PDB entry 7YG7 | electron microscopy, 3.70 A resolution | chains I and U of the 12 polymer chains in the assembly

[Chain I]
Protein: Nucleoprotein
Organism: Sprivivirus cyprinus
Sequence (414 residues; numbered 5 to 418; the number before each row is that of its first residue):
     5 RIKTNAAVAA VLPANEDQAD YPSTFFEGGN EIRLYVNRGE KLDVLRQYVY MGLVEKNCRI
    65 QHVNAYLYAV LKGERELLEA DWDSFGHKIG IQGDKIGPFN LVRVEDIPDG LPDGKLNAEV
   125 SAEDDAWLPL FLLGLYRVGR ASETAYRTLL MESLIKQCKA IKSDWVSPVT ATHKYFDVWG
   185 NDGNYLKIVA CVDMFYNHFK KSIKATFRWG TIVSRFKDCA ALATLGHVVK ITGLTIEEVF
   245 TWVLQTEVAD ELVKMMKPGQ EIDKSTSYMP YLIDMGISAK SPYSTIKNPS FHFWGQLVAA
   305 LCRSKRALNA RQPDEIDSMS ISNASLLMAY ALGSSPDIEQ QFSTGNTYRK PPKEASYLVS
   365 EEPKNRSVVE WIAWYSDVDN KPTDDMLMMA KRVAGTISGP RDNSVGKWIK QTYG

[Chain U]
Molecule: 99-nt RNA strand
Organism: Trichoplusia ni
Sequence (99 nucleotides; row label = number of the first residue in the row):
     1 UUUUUUUUUU UUUUUUUUUU UUUUUUUUUU UUUUUUUUUU UUUUUUUUUU UUUUUUUUUU
    61 UUUUUUUUUU UUUUUUUUUU UUUUUUUUUU UUUUUUUUU

[Interface between chain I and chain U]
Residue-residue contacts (31):
  Arg-141(I) / U53(U)  salt bridge to the phosphate
  Arg-141(I) / U54(U)  salt bridge to the phosphate
  Tyr-150(I) / U51(U)  sugar contact
  Tyr-150(I) / U52(U)  sugar contact
  Tyr-150(I) / U53(U)  hydrogen bond to the phosphate
  Lys-160(I) / U54(U)  base contact
  Thr-210(I) / U54(U)  base contact
  Arg-212(I) / U54(U)  sugar contact
  Trp-213(I) / U54(U)  sugar contact
  Ile-216(I) / U53(U)  base contact
  Ile-216(I) / U54(U)  sugar contact
  Val-217(I) / U53(U)  base contact
  Asp-222(I) / U48(U)  phosphate contact
  Asp-222(I) / U49(U)  phosphate contact
  Cys-223(I) / U49(U)  phosphate contact
  Ala-224(I) / U49(U)  sugar contact
  Lys-284(I) / U47(U)  salt bridge to the phosphate
  Lys-284(I) / U48(U)  phosphate contact
  Ser-288(I) / U49(U)  phosphate contact
  Thr-289(I) / U49(U)  hydrogen bond to the phosphate
  Ile-290(I) / U48(U)  sugar contact
  Ile-290(I) / U49(U)  base contact
  His-296(I) / U50(U)  salt bridge to the phosphate
  Arg-310(I) / U50(U)  salt bridge to the phosphate
  Asn-313(I) / U50(U)  sugar contact
  Ala-314(I) / U50(U)  phosphate contact
  Arg-315(I) / U49(U)  sugar contact
  Arg-315(I) / U50(U)  phosphate contact
  Arg-405(I) / U50(U)  sugar contact
  Arg-405(I) / U51(U)  base contact
  Arg-405(I) / U52(U)  salt bridge to the phosphate
Also at the interface, not in a pair above, chain I (25 interface residues in all): Leu-153, Ala-209, Ala-283, Ser-285

[Overview]
Chain I and chain U form an interface of 25 and 8 residues respectively; the contacts include 2 hydrogen bonds
and 6 salt bridges. Among the polar pairs are Tyr-150(I)/U53(U), Thr-289(I)/U49(U) and Arg-141(I)/U53(U).
Here chain I is Nucleoprotein (Sprivivirus cyprinus) and chain U is a 99-nt RNA strand (Trichoplusia ni).
Entry 7YG7 (Structure of the Spring Viraemia of Carp Virus ribonucleoprotein Complex) was determined by
electron microscopy, deposited together with 7XPN.
